PDB entry 8T3V | electron microscopy, 3.39 A resolution | chains B and N of the 5 polymer chains in the assembly

# Chain B
Name: Guanine nucleotide-binding protein G(I)/G(S)/G(T) subunit beta-1
From: Homo sapiens
UniProt: P62873 (GBB1_HUMAN); numbering as in UniProt (aligned over 2-340)
Sequence (342 residues; row label = number of the first residue in the row):
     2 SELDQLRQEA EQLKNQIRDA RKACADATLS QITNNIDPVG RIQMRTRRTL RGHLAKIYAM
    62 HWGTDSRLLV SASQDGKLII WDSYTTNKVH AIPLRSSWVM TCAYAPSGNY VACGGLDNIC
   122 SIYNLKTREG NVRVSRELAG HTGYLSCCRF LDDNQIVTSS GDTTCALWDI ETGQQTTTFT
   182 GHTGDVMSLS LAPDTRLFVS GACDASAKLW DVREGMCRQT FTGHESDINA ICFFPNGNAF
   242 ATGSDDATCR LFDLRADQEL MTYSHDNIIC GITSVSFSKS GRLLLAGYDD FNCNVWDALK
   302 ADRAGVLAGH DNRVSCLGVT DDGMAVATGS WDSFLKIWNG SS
Construct notes: expression tag (341-343)
Curated features (UniProtKB/Swiss-Prot):
  - modified residue: Ser2 (N-acetylserine), His266 (Phosphohistidine)
  - natural variant: Leu30 (L30F: In MRD42; uncertain significance), Arg52 (R52G: In MRD42), Gly64 (G64V: In MRD42), Asp76 (D76E: In MRD42; D76G: In MRD42), Gly77 (G77S: In MRD42), Lys78 (K78R: In MRD42), Ile80 (I80N: In MRD42; I80T: In MRD42), His91 (H91R: In MRD42; uncertain significance), Ala92 (A92T: In MRD42), Pro94 (P94S: In MRD42), Leu95 (L95P: In MRD42), Arg96 (R96L: In MRD42), 5 further natural variant entries in UniProt

# Chain N
Name: scFv16
From: Mus musculus
Notes: antibody fragment or engineered binder
Sequence (266 residues; numbered 2 to 267; the number before each row is that of its first residue):
     2 VQLVESGGGL VQPGGSRKLS CSASGFAFSS FGMHWVRQAP EKGLEWVAYI SSGSGTIYYA
    62 DTVKGRFTIS RDDPKNTLFL QMTSLRSEDT AMYYCVRSIY YYGSSPFDFW GQGTTLTVSA
   122 GGGGSGGGGS GGGGSADIVM TQATSSVPVT PGESVSISCR SSKSLLHSNG NTYLYWFLQR
   182 PGQSPQLLIY RMSNLASGVP DRFSGSGSGT AFTLTISRLE AEDVGVYYCM QHLEYPLTFG
   242 AGTKLELLEE NLYFQGASHH HHHHHH
Unresolved in the structure: 122-136, 249-267
Disulfides: Cys22-Cys96, Cys160-Cys230

# Interface between chain B and chain N
Pairs across the interface (13; chain B residue first):
  Arg68(B) - Tyr103(N)
  Leu69(B) - Tyr103(N)  hydrophobic
  Val90(B) - Tyr102(N)  hydrophobic
  His91(B) - Tyr102(N)
  Arg129(B) - Val2(N)
  Arg129(B) - Arg98(N)  hydrogen bond (backbone-side chain)
  Arg129(B) - Ser198(N)  hydrogen bond
  Glu130(B) - Gly26(N)
  Glu130(B) - Phe27(N)
  Glu130(B) - Ala28(N)  hydrogen bond (backbone-backbone)
  Glu130(B) - Phe32(N)
  Gly131(B) - Phe32(N)
  Gly131(B) - Ile100(N)
Other interface residues (no listed pair), chain B (9 interface residues in all): Asp83, Asn132
Other interface residues (no listed pair), chain N (11 interface residues in all): Asp109

# In short
Chain B and chain N form an interface of 9 and 11 residues respectively, with 3 hydrogen bonds. Polar pairs
include Arg129(B)-Arg98(N), Arg129(B)-Ser198(N) and Glu130(B)-Ala28(N).
Chain B is Guanine nucleotide-binding protein G(I)/G(S)/G(T) subunit beta-1 (Homo sapiens) and chain N is
scFv16 (Mus musculus); the structure, Cryo-EM structure of the DHA bound FFA1-Gq complex, was determined by
electron microscopy, deposited together with 8T3Q, 8T3S and 8T3O.
